PDB entry 7FCF | X-ray diffraction, 3.30 A resolution | chains A and D of the 6 polymer chains in the assembly

[Chain A]
Molecule: Fimbrial protein
Source organism: Chromobacterium haemolyticum
UniProt: A0A1W0CP47 (A0A1W0CP47_9NEIS); residues 2-155 here = UniProt positions 2-155
Sequence (154 residues; each row starts with the number of its first residue):
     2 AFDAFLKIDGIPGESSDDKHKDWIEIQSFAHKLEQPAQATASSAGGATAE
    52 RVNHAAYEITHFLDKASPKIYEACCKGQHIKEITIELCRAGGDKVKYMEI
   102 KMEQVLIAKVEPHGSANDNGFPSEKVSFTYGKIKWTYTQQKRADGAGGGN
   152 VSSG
Unresolved in the structure: 34-54, 95-96, 120-121, 142-146

[Chain D]
Molecule: Fimbrial protein
Source organism: Chromobacterium haemolyticum
UniProt: A0A1W0CP47 (A0A1W0CP47_9NEIS); numbering as in UniProt (aligned over 2-164)
Sequence (163 residues; row label = number of the first residue in the row):
     2 AFDAFLKIDGIPGESSDDKHKDWIEIQSFAHKLEQPAQATASSAGGATAE
    52 RVNHAAYEITHFLDKASPKIYEACCKGQHIKEITIELCRAGGDKVKYMEI
   102 KMEQVLIAKVEPHGSANDNGFPSEKVSFTYGKIKWTYTQQKRADGAGGGN
   152 VSSGWDLTANKAI
Unresolved in the structure: 39-52, 121, 146-148

[Chain A / chain D interface]
Pairs across the interface (17):
  Gln28(A) with Ala117(D)
  Ser29(A) with Ala117(D)
  Phe30(A) with Gly115(D); Ala117(D)
  Ala31(A) with Gly115(D)
  His32(A) with Pro113(D)
  Lys33(A) with Pro113(D)
  Leu88(A) with Phe122(D), hydrophobic
  Tyr98(A) with Phe122(D)
  Met99(A) with Phe122(D), hydrophobic
  Gln140(A) with Glu15(D)
  Gly148(A) with Lys66(D)
  Gly149(A) with Lys66(D)
  Val152(A) with Asp65(D); Lys66(D)
  Ser153(A) with Pro69(D)
  Ser154(A) with Pro69(D)
Also at the interface, not in a pair above, chain A (16 interface residues in all): Tyr138
Also at the interface, not in a pair above, chain D (9 interface residues in all): Ser116

[In short]
16 residues of chain A and 9 residues of chain D are in contact.
Here chain A is Fimbrial protein and chain D is Fimbrial protein, both from Chromobacterium haemolyticum.
Entry 7FCF (Crystal structure of T6SS Hcp protein) was determined by X-ray diffraction.
